8TO8 - chains H and J of the 9 polymer chains in the assembly; structure by electron microscopy, 2.90 A resolution.

== Chain H ==
Molecule: DNA-directed RNA polymerase subunit alpha
From: Escherichia coli (strain K12)
Notes: EC 2.7.7.6
Reference sequence: P0A7Z4 (RPOA_ECOLI); numbering as in UniProt (aligned over 1-329)
Sequence (329 residues; numbered 1 to 329; the number before each row is that of its first residue):
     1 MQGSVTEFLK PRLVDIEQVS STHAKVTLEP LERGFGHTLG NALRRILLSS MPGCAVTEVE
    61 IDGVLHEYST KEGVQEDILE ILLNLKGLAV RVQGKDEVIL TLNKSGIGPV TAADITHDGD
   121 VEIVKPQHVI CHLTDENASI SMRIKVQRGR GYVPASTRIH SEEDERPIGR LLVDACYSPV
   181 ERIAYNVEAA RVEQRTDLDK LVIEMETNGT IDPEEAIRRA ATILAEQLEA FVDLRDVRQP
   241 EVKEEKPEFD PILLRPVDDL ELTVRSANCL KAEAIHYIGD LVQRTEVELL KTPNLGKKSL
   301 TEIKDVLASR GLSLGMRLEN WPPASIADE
Not modelled in the structure: 1-3, 159-169, 234-329
Swiss-Prot annotation at these positions:
  - region: E162 to E165 (Required for interaction with Crp at class II promoters)
  - modified residue: R265 (ADP-ribosylarginine), K297 (N6-acetyllysine), K298 (N6-acetyllysine)

== Chain J ==
Molecule: DNA-directed RNA polymerase subunit beta'
From: Escherichia coli (strain K12)
Notes: EC 2.7.7.6
Reference sequence: P0A8T7 (RPOC_ECOLI); residues 1-1407 here = UniProt positions 1-1407
Sequence (1407 residues; row label = number of the first residue in the row):
     1 MKDLLKFLKA QTKTEEFDAI KIALASPDMI RSWSFGEVKK PETINYRTFK PERDGLFCAR
    61 IFGPVKDYEC LCGKYKRLKH RGVICEKCGV EVTQTKVRRE RMGHIELASP TAHIWFLKSL
   121 PSRIGLLLDM PLRDIERVLY FESYVVIEGG MTNLERQQIL TEEQYLDALE EFGDEFDAKM
   181 GAEAIQALLK SMDLEQECEQ LREELNETNS ETKRKKLTKR IKLLEAFVQS GNKPEWMILT
   241 VLPVLPPDLR PLVPLDGGRF ATSDLNDLYR RVINRNNRLK RLLDLAAPDI IVRNEKRMLQ
   301 EAVDALLDNG RRGRAITGSN KRPLKSLADM IKGKQGRFRQ NLLGKRVDYS GRSVITVGPY
   361 LRLHQCGLPK KMALELFKPF IYGKLELRGL ATTIKAAKKM VEREEAVVWD ILDEVIREHP
   421 VLLNRAPTLH RLGIQAFEPV LIEGKAIQLH PLVCAAYNAD FDGDQMAVHV PLTLEAQLEA
   481 RALMMSTNNI LSPANGEPII VPSQDVVLGL YYMTRDCVNA KGEGMVLTGP KEAERLYRSG
   541 LASLHARVKV RITEYEKDAN GELVAKTSLK DTTVGRAILW MIVPKGLPYS IVNQALGKKA
   601 ISKMLNTCYR ILGLKPTVIF ADQIMYTGFA YAARSGASVG IDDMVIPEKK HEIISEAEAE
   661 VAEIQEQFQS GLVTAGERYN KVIDIWAAAN DRVSKAMMDN LQTETVINRD GQEEKQVSFN
   721 SIYMMADSGA RGSAAQIRQL AGMRGLMAKP DGSIIETPIT ANFREGLNVL QYFISTHGAR
   781 KGLADTALKT ANSGYLTRRL VDVAQDLVVT EDDCGTHEGI MMTPVIEGGD VKEPLRDRVL
   841 GRVTAEDVLK PGTADILVPR NTLLHEQWCD LLEENSVDAV KVRSVVSCDT DFGVCAHCYG
   901 RDLARGHIIN KGEAIGVIAA QSIGEPGTQL TMRTFHIGGA ASRAAAESSI QVKNKGSIKL
   961 SNVKSVVNSS GKLVITSRNT ELKLIDEFGR TKESYKVPYG AVLAKGDGEQ VAGGETVANW
  1021 DPHTMPVITE VSGFVRFTDM IDGQTITRQT DELTGLSSLV VLDSAERTAG GKDLRPALKI
  1081 VDAQGNDVLI PGTDMPAQYF LPGKAIVQLE DGVQISSGDT LARIPQESGG TKDITGGLPR
  1141 VADLFEARRP KEPAILAEIS GIVSFGKETK GKRRLVITPV DGSDPYEEMI PKWRQLNVFE
  1201 GERVERGDVI SDGPEAPHDI LRLRGVHAVT RYIVNEVQDV YRLQGVKIND KHIEVIVRQM
  1261 LRKATIVNAG SSDFLEGEQV EYSRVKIANR ELEANGKVGA TYSRDLLGIT KASLATESFI
  1321 SAASFQETTR VLTEAAVAGK RDELRGLKEN VIVGRLIPAG TGYAYHQDRM RRRAAGEAPA
  1381 APQVTAEDAS ASLAELLNAG LGGSDNE
Not modelled in the structure: 1-15, 932-947, 1127-1134, 1376-1407
Ion coordination: Zn2+ site 1: C70, C72, C85, C88; Mg2+: D460, D462, D464; Zn2+ site 2: C814, C888, C895, C898
Swiss-Prot annotation at these positions:
  - binding site (Zn(2+)): C70, C72, C85, C88, C814, C888, C895, C898
  - binding site (Mg(2+)): D460, D462, D464
  - modified residue: K983 (N6-acetyllysine)

== Interface between chain H and chain J ==
Contacting residue pairs - 22 pairs, chain H then chain J:
  R44(H) with R538(J)
  L48(H) with R538(J)
  E80(H) with R551(J), salt bridge; L569(J)
  L83(H) with V526(J), hydrophobic; L527(J)
  N84(H) with R551(J)
  K86(H) with V526(J), hydrogen bond (side chain-backbone); T528(J); E532(J), salt bridge
  Y152(H) with E532(J), hydrogen bond; L536(J), hydrophobic; L541(J)
  P154(H) with L541(J), hydrophobic
  C176(H) with R535(J)
  E181(H) with K531(J); R535(J), hydrogen bond (backbone-side chain)
  R182(H) with K531(J)
  R191(H) with D410(J), salt bridge
  T196(H) with K370(J); E443(J), hydrogen bond
  E206(H) with K531(J), salt bridge
Other interface residues (no listed pair), chain H (20 interface residues in all): S49, E76, L79, D174, V180, Q194
Other interface residues (no listed pair), chain J (19 interface residues in all): W409, D413, M525, E534, S539

== Summary ==
20 residues of chain H face 19 of chain J across their interface, with 4 hydrogen bonds and 4 salt bridges.
Polar contacts include E80(H)-R551(J), K86(H)-E532(J) and R191(H)-D410(J). From UniProt: 8 Zn2+-binding
residues and 3 Mg2+-binding residues on chain J.
Here chain H is DNA-directed RNA polymerase subunit alpha and chain J is DNA-directed RNA polymerase subunit
beta', both from Escherichia coli (strain K12). Entry 8TO8 (Escherichia coli RNA polymerase unwinding
intermediate (I1b) at the lambda PR promoter) was determined by electron microscopy together with 8TO1, 8TO6,
8TOE and 8TOM from the same study.
